PDB entry 9VCL | electron microscopy, 3.08 A resolution | chains A and B of the 4 polymer chains in the assembly

[Chain A]
Molecule: Non-structural protein 10
Source organism: Severe acute respiratory syndrome coronavirus 2
Reference sequence: P0DTD1 (R1AB_SARS2); residues 1-139 here correspond to UniProt positions 4254-4392 (UniProt number = residue number + 4253)
Chain sequence (139 residues; each row starts with the number of its first residue):
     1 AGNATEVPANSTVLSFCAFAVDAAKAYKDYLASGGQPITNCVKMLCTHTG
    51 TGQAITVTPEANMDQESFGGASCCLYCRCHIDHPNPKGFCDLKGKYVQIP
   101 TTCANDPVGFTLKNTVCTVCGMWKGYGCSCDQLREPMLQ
Not modelled in the structure: 132-139
Swiss-Prot annotation at these positions:
  - binding site (Zn(2+)): C74, C77, H83, C90, C117, C120, C128, C130
  - site: Q139 (Cleavage)
Ion coordination: Zn2+: C74, C77, H83, C90

[Chain B]
Molecule: Guanine-N7 methyltransferase nsp14
Source organism: Severe acute respiratory syndrome coronavirus 2
Notes: EC 2.1.1.56, 3.1.13.-
Reference sequence: P0DTD1 (R1AB_SARS2); residues 1-527 here correspond to UniProt positions 5926-6452 (UniProt number = residue number + 5925)
Chain sequence (527 residues; each row starts with the number of its first residue):
     1 AENVTGLFKDCSKVITGLHPTQAPTHLSVDTKFKTEGLCVDIPGIPKDMT
    51 YRRLISMMGFKMNYQVNGYPNMFITREEAIRHVRAWIGFDVEGCHATREA
   101 VGTNLPLQLGFSTGVNLVAVPTGYVDTPNNTDFSRVSAKPPPGDQFKHLI
   151 PLMYKGLPWNVVRIKIVQMLSDTLKNLSDRVVFVLWAHGFELTSMKYFVK
   201 IGPERTCCLCDRRATCFSTASDTYACWHHSIGFDYVYNPFMIDVQQWGFT
   251 GNLQSNHDLYCQVHGNAHVASCDAIMTRCLAVHECFVKRVDWTIEYPIIG
   301 DELKINAACRKVQHMVVKAALLADKFPVLHDIGNPKAIKCVPQADVEWKF
   351 YDAQPCSDKAYKIEELFYSYATHSDKFTDGVCLFWNCNVDRYPANSIVCR
   401 FDTRVLSNLNLPGCDGGSLYVNKHAFHTPAFDKSAFVNLKQLPFFYYSDS
   451 PCESHGKQVVSDIDYVPLKSATCITRCNLGGAVCRHHANEYRLYLDAYNM
   501 MISAGFSLWVYKQFDTYNLWNTFTRLQ
Not modelled in the structure: 1, 455-464, 524-527
Swiss-Prot annotation at these positions:
  - region: C414 to T428 (GpppA-binding)
  - active site: D90, E92, E191, H268, D273
  - binding site (Mg(2+)): D90, E92, E191, H268, D273
  - binding site (Zn(2+)): C207, C210, C226, H229, H257, C261, H264, C279, C452, C477, C484, H487
  - binding site (S-adenosyl-L-methionine): D331 to A337
  - site: Q527 (Cleavage)
Ion coordination: Ca2+ site 1: D90, D273; Ca2+ site 2: E191 (together with EIF); Zn2+ site 1: C207, C210, C226, H229; Zn2+ site 2: H257, C261, H264, C279; Zn2+ site 3: C452, C484, H487
Small-molecule neighbours: EIF ([(2R,3R,4R,5R)-5-(2-azanyl-6-oxidanylidene-1H-purin-9-yl)-4-fluoranyl-4-methyl-3-oxidanyl-oxolan-2-yl]methyl dihydrogen phosphate): D90, V91, E92, G93, H95, N104, P141, P142, Q145, F146, L149, F190

[Chain A / chain B interface]
Contacting residue pairs (97):
  A1(A) - K9(B)  hydrogen bond (backbone-side chain)
  A1(A) - G102(B)
  G2(A) - K9(B)
  G2(A) - D10(B)
  N3(A) - K9(B)
  N3(A) - D10(B)  hydrogen bond (backbone-backbone)
  A4(A) - T5(B)
  A4(A) - K9(B)
  T5(A) - F8(B)  hydrogen bond (side chain-backbone)
  T5(A) - T25(B)  hydrogen bond (backbone-side chain)
  T5(A) - S28(B)
  E6(A) - V4(B)
  E6(A) - T5(B)  hydrogen bond (backbone-backbone)
  E6(A) - L7(B)
  E6(A) - T25(B)
  V7(A) - N3(B)
  V7(A) - T5(B)
  V7(A) - L27(B)  hydrophobic
  P8(A) - E2(B)
  P8(A) - N3(B)
  P8(A) - V4(B)
  P8(A) - T5(B)
  S11(A) - K61(B)
  T12(A) - N63(B)  hydrogen bond
  T12(A) - Y64(B)
  L14(A) - F8(B)  hydrophobic
  S15(A) - F60(B)
  S15(A) - K61(B)  hydrogen bond (side chain-backbone)
  S15(A) - M62(B)
  F16(A) - Y64(B)  hydrophobic
  F16(A) - V66(B)  hydrophobic
  F16(A) - Y69(B)  hydrophobic
  A18(A) - F60(B)  hydrophobic
  A18(A) - K196(B)
  F19(A) - F60(B)  hydrophobic
  F19(A) - M62(B)  hydrophobic
  F19(A) - L192(B)
  F19(A) - M195(B)
  F19(A) - K196(B)
  F19(A) - V199(B)
  F19(A) - I201(B)
  A20(A) - K200(B)
  A20(A) - I201(B)
  V21(A) - K200(B)
  V21(A) - I201(B)
  V21(A) - F217(B)  hydrophobic
  V21(A) - Y237(B)  hydrophobic
  K25(A) - Y69(B)
  K25(A) - R205(B)
  A26(A) - Y69(B)
  D29(A) - V66(B)
  D29(A) - Y69(B)
  Y30(A) - V66(B)  hydrophobic
  S33(A) - Q65(B)  hydrogen bond (side chain-backbone)
  S33(A) - V66(B)
  N40(A) - T25(B)
  N40(A) - H26(B)  hydrogen bond (backbone-backbone)
  N40(A) - L27(B)
  C41(A) - H26(B)
  V42(A) - T25(B)
  V42(A) - C39(B)  hydrophobic
  K43(A) - L38(B)
  K43(A) - C39(B)  hydrogen bond (backbone-backbone)
  M44(A) - P20(B)  hydrophobic
  M44(A) - C39(B)
  M44(A) - V40(B)
  M44(A) - D41(B)
  L45(A) - T35(B)
  L45(A) - L38(B)
  L45(A) - C39(B)  hydrogen bond (backbone-backbone)
  L45(A) - V40(B)  hydrophobic
  P59(A) - D41(B)
  A71(A) - Q22(B)
  A71(A) - A23(B)
  S72(A) - A23(B)
  S72(A) - P24(B)  hydrogen bond (side chain-backbone)
  R78(A) - P24(B)
  R78(A) - T25(B)
  C79(A) - F8(B)
  H80(A) - F8(B)
  H80(A) - P24(B)
  H80(A) - D126(B)  salt bridge
  H80(A) - T131(B)
  I81(A) - K196(B)
  G88(A) - N130(B)  hydrogen bond (backbone-side chain)
  F89(A) - N129(B)
  C90(A) - N129(B)  hydrogen bond (backbone-backbone)
  K93(A) - Q22(B)
  K93(A) - P128(B)
  G94(A) - T21(B)
  G94(A) - Q22(B)
  G94(A) - K47(B)  hydrogen bond (backbone-side chain)
  K95(A) - T21(B)
  Y96(A) - H19(B)
  Y96(A) - P20(B)
  Y96(A) - T21(B)
  Y96(A) - D41(B)
Also at the interface, not in a pair above, chain A (46 interface residues in all): T58, G70, C77, H83
Also at the interface, not in a pair above, chain B (57 interface residues in all): C11, E36, Y51, I55, G59, N67, V101, Y124, T127, Y224

[Summary]
46 residues of chain A and 57 residues of chain B are in contact, with 15 hydrogen bonds and 1 salt bridge.
Polar pairs include H80(A)-D126(B), A1(A)-K9(B) and T5(A)-F8(B). Chain B binds compound EIF.
Chain A is Non-structural protein 10 and chain B is Guanine-N7 methyltransferase nsp14, both from Severe acute
respiratory syndrome coronavirus 2; the structure, Cryo-EM structure of SARS-CoV-2 nsp10/nsp14:RNA:ATMP
complex, was determined by electron microscopy together with 9VCK from the same study.
